Entry 1GVC (X-ray diffraction, 1.90 A resolution); this record covers chain A.

[Chain A]
Name: Ovotransferrin
From: Anas platyrhynchos
Notes: fragment: n-ii fragment, residues 91-247
Reference sequence: P56410 (TRFE_ANAPL); residues 94-250 here correspond to UniProt positions 91-247 (UniProt number = residue number - 3)
Chain sequence (157 residues; each row starts with the number of its first residue):
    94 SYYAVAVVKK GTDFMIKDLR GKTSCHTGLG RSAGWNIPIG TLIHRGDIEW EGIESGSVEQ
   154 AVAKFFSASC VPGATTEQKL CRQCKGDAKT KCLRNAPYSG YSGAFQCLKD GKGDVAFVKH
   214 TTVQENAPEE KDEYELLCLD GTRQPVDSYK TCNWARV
Disulfide bonds: Cys118-Cys200, Cys163-Cys177, Cys174-Cys185, Cys231-Cys245
Bound ions: Fe ion: Tyr194 (together with carbonate ion, nitrilotriacetic acid)
Small-molecule neighbours:
  - carbonate ion (CO3): Tyr95, Thr120, Arg124, Ser125, Ala126, Gly127, Tyr194
  - nitrilotriacetic acid: Tyr95, Gly123, Arg124, Ser125, Tyr194, Val250

[Overview]
Ligands of chain A: carbonate ion and nitrilotriacetic acid.
Chain A is Ovotransferrin (Anas platyrhynchos); the structure, 18kDa N-II domain fragment of duck
ovotransferrin + NTA, was determined by X-ray diffraction (same publication as 1GV8).
